PDB entry 7TKB | electron microscopy, 6.30 A resolution (low resolution: residue-level contacts below are approximate; hydrogen-bond / salt-bridge calls are withheld) | chains U and V of the 27 polymer chains in the assembly

== Chain U ==
Name: ATP synthase subunit 4
From: Saccharomyces cerevisiae
Reference sequence: P05626 (ATPF_YEAST); residues 1-209 here correspond to UniProt positions 36-244 (UniProt number = residue number + 35)
Amino-acid sequence (209 residues; numbered 1 to 209; the number before each row is that of its first residue):
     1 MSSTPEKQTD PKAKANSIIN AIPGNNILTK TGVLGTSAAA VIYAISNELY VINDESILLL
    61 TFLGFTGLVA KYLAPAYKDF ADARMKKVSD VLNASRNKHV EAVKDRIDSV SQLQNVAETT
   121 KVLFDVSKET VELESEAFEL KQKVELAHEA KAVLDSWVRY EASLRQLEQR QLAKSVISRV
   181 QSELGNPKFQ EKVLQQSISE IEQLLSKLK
Disordered / not traced: 1-52, 208-209
Curated features (UniProtKB/Swiss-Prot):
  - modified residue: Ser109 (Phosphoserine)

== Chain V ==
Name: ATP synthase subunit d
From: Saccharomyces cerevisiae
Reference sequence: P30902 (ATP7_YEAST); residues 1-173 here correspond to UniProt positions 2-174 (UniProt number = residue number + 1)
Amino-acid sequence (173 residues; row label = number of the first residue in the row):
     1 SLAKSAANKL DWAKVISSLR ITGSTATQLS SFKKRNDEAR RQLLELQSQP TEVDFSHYRS
    61 VLKNTSVIDK IESYVKQYKP VKIDASKQLQ VIESFEKHAM TNAKETESLV SKELKDLQST
   121 LDNIQSARPF DELTVDDLTK IKPEIDAKVE EMVKKGKWDV PGYKDRFGNL NVM
Disordered / not traced: 1-2
Curated features (UniProtKB/Swiss-Prot):
  - modified residue: Ser1 (N-acetylserine)

== Chain U / chain V interface ==
Pairs across the interface (5):
  Ser135(U) - Ala85(V)
  Lys143(U) - Gln49(V)
  Lys143(U) - Thr51(V)
  Val144(U) - Gln49(V)
  Ala147(U) - Glu52(V)
Interface residues without a listed pair, chain U (5 interface residues in all): Ala117
Interface residues without a listed pair, chain V (6 interface residues in all): Pro50, Ala103

== In short ==
5 residues of chain U face 6 of chain V across their interface.
Here chain U is ATP synthase subunit 4 and chain V is ATP synthase subunit d, both from Saccharomyces
cerevisiae. Entry 7TKB (Yeast ATP synthase State 1catalytic(f) with 10 mM ATP backbone model) was determined
by electron microscopy, deposited together with 7TJS, 7TJT, 7TJU, 7TJV, 7TJW, 7TJX and 30 further entries.
